PDB entry 1MAP | X-ray diffraction, 2.40 A resolution | chain A

[Chain A]
Protein: Aspartate aminotransferase
From: Gallus gallus
Notes: EC 2.6.1.1
Reference sequence: P00508 (AATM_CHICK); the construct has insertions or renumbered stretches relative to UniProt, so the offset changes along the chain: 3-64 = UniProt 23-84; 66-126 = UniProt 85-145; 133-152 = UniProt 148-167; 154-406 = UniProt 168-420; 1 more segments
Sequence (401 residues; each row starts with the number of its first residue; note: 7 numbers in that range are skipped by the numbering (no residue carries them; nothing is unmodelled there)):
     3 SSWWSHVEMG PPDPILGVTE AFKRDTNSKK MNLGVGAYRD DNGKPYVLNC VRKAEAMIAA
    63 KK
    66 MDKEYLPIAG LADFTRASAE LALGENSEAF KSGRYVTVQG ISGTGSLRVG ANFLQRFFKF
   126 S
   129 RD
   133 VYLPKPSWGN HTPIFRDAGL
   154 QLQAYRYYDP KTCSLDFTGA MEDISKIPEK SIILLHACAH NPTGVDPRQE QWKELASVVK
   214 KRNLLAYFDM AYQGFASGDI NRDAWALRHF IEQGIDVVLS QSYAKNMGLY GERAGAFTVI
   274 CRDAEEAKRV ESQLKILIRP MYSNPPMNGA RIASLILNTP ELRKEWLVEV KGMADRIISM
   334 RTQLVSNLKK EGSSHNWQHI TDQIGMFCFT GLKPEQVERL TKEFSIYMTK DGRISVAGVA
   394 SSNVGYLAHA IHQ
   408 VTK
Differences from the reference sequence: conflict Pro47 (Ser67 in P00508)
Swiss-Prot annotation at these positions:
  - binding site (substrate): Gly38, Trp140, Asn194, Arg386
  - modified residue: Lys258 (N6-(pyridoxal phosphate)lysine)
Ligand contacts: KET (2-[(3-hydroxy-2-methyl-5-phosphonooxymethyl-pyridin-4-ylmethylene)-amino]-succinic acid): Ile17, Leu18, Val37, Gly38, Tyr70, Ser107, Gly108, Thr109, Leu112, Trp140, His143, His189, Asn194, Asp222, Ala224, Tyr225, Ser255, Ala257, Lys258, Arg266, Arg292, Ser296, Phe360, Arg386

[Overview]
Bound to chain A: compound KET. Curated annotation (UniProt) lists 4 substrate-binding residues.
Chain A is Aspartate aminotransferase (Gallus gallus); the structure, Crystal structures of true enzymatic
reaction intermediates: aspartate and glutamate ketimines in aspartate aminotransferase, was determined by
X-ray diffraction together with 1MAQ from the same study.
